Entry 7F67 (electron microscopy, 3.59 A resolution); this record covers chains E and G of the 18 polymer chains in the assembly.

[Chain E]
Protein: Translation initiation factor eIF-2B subunit gamma
Organism: Homo sapiens
UniProt: Q9NR50 (EI2BG_HUMAN); residues 1-452 here = UniProt positions 1-452
Amino-acid sequence (452 residues; row label = number of the first residue in the row):
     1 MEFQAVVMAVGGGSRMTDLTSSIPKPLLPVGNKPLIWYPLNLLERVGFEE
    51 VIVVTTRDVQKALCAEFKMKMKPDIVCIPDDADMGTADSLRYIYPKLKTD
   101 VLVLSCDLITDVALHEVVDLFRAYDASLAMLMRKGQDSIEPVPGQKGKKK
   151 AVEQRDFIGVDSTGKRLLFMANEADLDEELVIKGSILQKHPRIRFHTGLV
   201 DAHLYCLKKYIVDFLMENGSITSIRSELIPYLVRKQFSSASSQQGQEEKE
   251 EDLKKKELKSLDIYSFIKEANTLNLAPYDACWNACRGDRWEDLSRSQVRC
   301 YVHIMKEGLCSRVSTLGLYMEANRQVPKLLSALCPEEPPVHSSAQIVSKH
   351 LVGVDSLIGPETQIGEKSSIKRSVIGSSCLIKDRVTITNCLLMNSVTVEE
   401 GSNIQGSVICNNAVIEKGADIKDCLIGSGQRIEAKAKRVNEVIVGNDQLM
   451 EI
Not modelled in the structure: 11-26, 137-154, 239-258, 296-452

[Chain G]
Protein: Translation initiation factor eIF-2B subunit delta
Organism: Homo sapiens
UniProt: Q9UI10 (EI2BD_HUMAN); numbering as in UniProt (aligned over 1-523)
Amino-acid sequence (523 residues; numbered 1 to 523; the number before each row is that of its first residue):
     1 MAAVAVAVREDSGSGMKAELPPGPGAVGREMTKEEKLQLRKEKKQQKKKR
    51 KEEKGAEPETGSAVSAAQCQVGPTRELPESGIQLGTPREKVPAGRSKAEL
   101 RAERRAKQEAERALKQARKGEQGGPPPKASPSTAGETPSGVKRLPEYPQV
   151 DDLLLRRLVKKPERQQVPTRKDYGSKVSLFSHLPQYSRQNSLTQFMSIPS
   201 SVIHPAMVRLGLQYSQGLVSGSNARCIALLRALQQVIQDYTTPPNEELSR
   251 DLVNKLKPYMSFLTQCRPLSASMHNAIKFLNKEITSVGSSKREEEAKSEL
   301 RAAIDRYVQEKIVLAAQAISRFAYQKISNGDVILVYGCSSLVSRILQEAW
   351 TEGRRFRVVVVDSRPWLEGRHTLRSLVHAGVPASYLLIPAASYVLPEVSK
   401 VLLGAHALLANGSVMSRVGTAQLALVARAHNVPVLVCCETYKFCERVQTD
   451 AFVSNELDDPDDLQCKRGEHVALANWQNHASLRLLNLVYDVTPPELVDLV
   501 ITELGMIPCSSVPVVLRVKSSDQ
Not modelled in the structure: 1-165, 522-523

[How chain E and chain G interact]
Residue-residue contacts (22):
  Met-1(E) / Pro-199(G)  hydrophobic
  Glu-2(E) / Pro-205(G)
  Phe-3(E) / Ile-198(G)
  Val-46(E) / Pro-199(G)
  Phe-48(E) / Pro-199(G)
  His-115(E) / Thr-193(G)
  His-115(E) / Gln-194(G)
  His-115(E) / Ile-198(G)
  Val-118(E) / Ile-198(G)  hydrophobic
  Asp-119(E) / Ser-191(G)
  Asp-119(E) / Thr-193(G)  hydrogen bond
  Asp-119(E) / Leu-212(G)
  Arg-122(E) / Ser-197(G)
  Arg-122(E) / Ile-198(G)  hydrogen bond (side chain-backbone)
  Arg-122(E) / Ser-200(G)  hydrogen bond
  Arg-122(E) / Val-208(G)
  Arg-122(E) / Arg-209(G)
  Arg-122(E) / Leu-212(G)
  Ala-123(E) / Gln-213(G)
  Ala-123(E) / Gln-216(G)
  Tyr-124(E) / Gln-216(G)
  Asp-125(E) / Arg-209(G)  salt bridge
Also at the interface, not in a pair above, chain E (17 interface residues in all): Gly-47, Asp-100, Leu-114, Phe-121, Lys-208

[Overview]
17 residues of chain E and 13 residues of chain G are in contact; the contacts include 3 hydrogen bonds and 1
salt bridge. Among the polar pairs are Asp-125(E)/Arg-209(G), Asp-119(E)/Thr-193(G) and Arg-122(E)/Ile-198(G).
Here chain E is Translation initiation factor eIF-2B subunit gamma and chain G is Translation initiation
factor eIF-2B subunit delta, both from Homo sapiens. Entry 7F67 (eIF2B-SFSV NSs-2-eIF2) was determined by
electron microscopy, deposited together with 7F64, 7F66 and 7VLK.
